4PTY - chains C and D; structure by X-ray diffraction, 2.10 A resolution.

# Chain C (and D)
Protein: FMN reductase SsuE
From: Escherichia coli
Notes: EC 1.5.1.38; chain D of this document is another copy of the same molecule, construct and numbering; everything in this record applies to it too
Reference sequence: P80644 (SSUE_ECOLI); residues 0-190 here correspond to UniProt positions 1-191 (UniProt number = residue number + 1)
Sequence (191 residues; numbered 0 to 190; the number before each row is that of its first residue; numbering starts at 0):
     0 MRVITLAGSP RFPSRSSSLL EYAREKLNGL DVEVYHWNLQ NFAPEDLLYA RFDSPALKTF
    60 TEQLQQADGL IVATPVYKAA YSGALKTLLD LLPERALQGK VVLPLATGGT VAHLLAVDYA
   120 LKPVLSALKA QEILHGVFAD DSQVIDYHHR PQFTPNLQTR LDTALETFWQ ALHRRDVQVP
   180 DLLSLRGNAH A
Not modelled in the structure: 173-190 (chain D: 175-190)

# Chain C / chain D interface
Residue-residue contacts (27; chain C residue first):
  D117(C) - P122(D)
  D117(C) - S125(D)  hydrogen bond
  Y118(C) - Y118(D)
  Y118(C) - P122(D)  hydrophobic
  K121(C) - S125(D)  hydrogen bond
  P122(C) - D117(D)
  P122(C) - Y118(D)  hydrophobic
  S125(C) - D117(D)  hydrogen bond
  S125(C) - K121(D)  hydrogen bond
  S125(C) - H134(D)  hydrogen bond
  K128(C) - H134(D)
  A129(C) - H134(D)
  Q130(C) - L133(D)
  Q130(C) - H134(D)  hydrogen bond (backbone-backbone)
  Q130(C) - T166(D)
  E131(C) - E131(D)
  E131(C) - I132(D)
  E131(C) - L133(D)
  I132(C) - E131(D)
  I132(C) - I132(D)  hydrogen bond (backbone-backbone)
  L133(C) - Q130(D)
  H134(C) - S125(D)  hydrogen bond
  H134(C) - K128(D)
  H134(C) - A129(D)
  H134(C) - Q130(D)  hydrogen bond (backbone-backbone)
  T166(C) - Q130(D)
  Q169(C) - R174(D)
Also at the interface, not in a pair above, chain D (15 interface residues in all): A170

# In short
14 residues of chain C and 15 residues of chain D are in contact, with 9 hydrogen bonds. Polar contacts
include D117(C)-S125(D), K121(C)-S125(D) and S125(C)-H134(D).
Both chains are FMN reductase SsuE (Escherichia coli). Entry 4PTY (Crystal structure of the Escherichia coli
alkanesulfonate FMN reductase SsuE in apo form) was determined by X-ray diffraction together with 4PTZ and
4PU0 from the same study.
